PDB entry 9DWG | electron microscopy, 3.30 A resolution | chains E and J of the 12 polymer chains in the assembly

# Chain E
Protein: Histone H3.2
Organism: Homo sapiens
UniProtKB: Q71DI3 (H32_HUMAN); residues 1-135 here correspond to UniProt positions 2-136 (UniProt number = residue number + 1)
Amino-acid sequence (135 residues; each row starts with the number of its first residue):
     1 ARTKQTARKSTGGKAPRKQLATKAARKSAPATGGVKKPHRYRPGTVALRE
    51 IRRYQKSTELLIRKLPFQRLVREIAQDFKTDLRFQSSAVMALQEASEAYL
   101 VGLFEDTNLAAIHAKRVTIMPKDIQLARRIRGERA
Disordered / not traced: 1-37, 134-135
Construct notes: engineered mutation Ala110 (Cys111 in Q71DI3)
UniProt features mapped onto this chain:
  - modified residue: Arg2 (Asymmetric dimethylarginine), Thr3 (Phosphothreonine), Lys4 (Allysine), Gln5 (5-glutamyl dopamine), Thr6 (Phosphothreonine), Arg8 (Citrulline), Lys9 (N6,N6,N6-trimethyllysine), Ser10 (ADP-ribosylserine), Thr11 (Phosphothreonine), Lys14 (N6-(2-hydroxyisobutyryl)lysine), Arg17 (Asymmetric dimethylarginine), Lys18 (N6-(2-hydroxyisobutyryl)lysine), Lys23 (N6-(2-hydroxyisobutyryl)lysine), Arg26 (Citrulline), Lys27 (N6,N6,N6-trimethyllysine), Ser28 (ADP-ribosylserine), Lys36 (N6,N6,N6-trimethyllysine), Lys37 (N6-methyllysine), Tyr41 (Phosphotyrosine), Lys56 (N6,N6,N6-trimethyllysine) and 8 more in UniProt
  - lipidation: Lys18 (N6-decanoyllysine)

# Chain J
Molecule: 601 J strand (non-damaged strand)
Sequence (147 nucleotides; numbered 1 to 147; the number before each row is that of its first residue):
     1 ATCGGATGTATATATCTGACACGTGCCTGGAGACTAGGGAGTAATCCCCT
    51 TGGCGGTTAAAACGCGGGGGACAGCGCGTACGTGCGTTTAAGCGGTGCTA
   101 GAGCTGTCTACGACCAATTGAGCGGCCTCGGCACCGGGATTCTCGAT

# Interface between chain E and chain J
Pairs across the interface (19):
  His39(E) with DC144(J), sugar contact
  Arg40(E) with DG66(J), base contact
  Arg42(E) with DG69(J), phosphate contact; DC144(J), hydrogen bond to the phosphate; DG145(J), salt bridge to the phosphate
  Pro43(E) with DG69(J), sugar contact
  Thr45(E) with DC144(J), hydrogen bond to the phosphate
  Arg63(E) with DA61(J), salt bridge to the phosphate
  Arg72(E) with DT51(J), salt bridge to the phosphate
  Arg83(E) with DT50(J), phosphate contact; DT51(J), phosphate contact
  Phe84(E) with DT50(J), phosphate contact; DT51(J), hydrogen bond to the phosphate
  Gln85(E) with DT50(J), phosphate contact
  Arg116(E) with DA71(J), phosphate contact
  Val117(E) with DG70(J), sugar contact; DA71(J), hydrogen bond to the phosphate
  Thr118(E) with DA71(J), hydrogen bond to the phosphate
  Met120(E) with DC72(J), phosphate contact
Also at the interface, not in a pair above, chain E (18 interface residues in all): Tyr41, Gln68, Ser86, Lys115
Also at the interface, not in a pair above, chain J (12 interface residues in all): DA60, DG68

# Summary
The interface between chain E and chain J involves 18 residues on one side and 12 on the other, with 5
hydrogen bonds and 3 salt bridges. Polar contacts include Arg42(E)-DC144(J), Thr45(E)-DC144(J) and
Phe84(E)-DT51(J).
Here chain E is Histone H3.2 (Homo sapiens) and chain J is 601 J strand (non-damaged strand). Entry 9DWG (DNA
Polymerase Beta bound to a nucleosome containing a 1-nt gap at SHL-4.5 (State 1, composite)) was determined by
electron microscopy.
